Entry 9IVM (electron microscopy, 3.22 A resolution); this record covers chains B and R of the 6 polymer chains in the assembly.

== Chain B ==
Protein: Guanine nucleotide-binding protein G(I)/G(S)/G(T) subunit beta-1
Organism: Homo sapiens
Reference sequence: P62873 (GBB1_HUMAN); numbering as in UniProt (aligned over 2-340)
Sequence (345 residues; numbered -4 to 340; the number before each row is that of its first residue; numbers below 1 keep their minus sign (Met-4 is residue -4)):
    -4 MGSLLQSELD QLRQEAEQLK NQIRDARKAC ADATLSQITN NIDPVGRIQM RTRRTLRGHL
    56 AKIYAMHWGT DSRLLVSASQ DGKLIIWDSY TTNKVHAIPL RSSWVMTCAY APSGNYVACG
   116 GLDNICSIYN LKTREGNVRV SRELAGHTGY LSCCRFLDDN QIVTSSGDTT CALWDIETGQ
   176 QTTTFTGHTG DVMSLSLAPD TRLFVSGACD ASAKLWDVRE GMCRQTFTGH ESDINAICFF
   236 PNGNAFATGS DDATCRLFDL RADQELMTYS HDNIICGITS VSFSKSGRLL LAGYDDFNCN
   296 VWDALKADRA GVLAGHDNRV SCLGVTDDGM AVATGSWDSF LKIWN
Disordered / not traced: -4 to 2
Differences from the reference sequence: initiating methionine (-4); expression tag (-3 to 1)
UniProt features mapped onto this chain:
  - modified residue: Ser2 (N-acetylserine), His266 (Phosphohistidine)
  - natural variant: Leu30 (L30F: In MRD42; uncertain significance), Arg52 (R52G: In MRD42), Gly64 (G64V: In MRD42), Asp76 (D76E: In MRD42; D76G: In MRD42), Gly77 (G77S: In MRD42), Lys78 (K78R: In MRD42), Ile80 (I80N: In MRD42; I80T: In MRD42), His91 (H91R: In MRD42; uncertain significance), Ala92 (A92T: In MRD42), Pro94 (P94S: In MRD42), Leu95 (L95P: In MRD42), Arg96 (R96L: In MRD42), 5 further natural variant entries in UniProt

== Chain R ==
Protein: Glucagon-like peptide 1 receptor
Organism: Homo sapiens
Reference sequence: P43220 (GLP1R_HUMAN); residues 24-463 here = UniProt positions 24-463
Sequence (440 residues; numbered 24 to 463; the number before each row is that of its first residue):
    24 RPQGATVSLW ETVQKWREYR RQCQRSLTED PPPATDLFCN RTFDEYACWP DGEPGSFVNV
    84 SCPWYLPWAS SVPQGHVYRF CTAEGLWLQK DNSSLPWRDL SECEESKRGE RSSPEEQLLF
   144 LYIIYTVGYA LSFSALVIAS AILLGFRHLH CTRNYIHLNL FASFILRALS VFIKDAALKW
   204 MYSTAAQQHQ WDGLLSYQDS LSCRLVFLLM QYCVAANYYW LLVEGVYLYT LLAFSVLSEQ
   264 WIFRLYVSIG WGVPLLFVVP WGIVKYLYED EGCWTRNSNM NYWLIIRLPI LFAIGVNFLI
   324 FVRVICIVVS KLKANLMCKT DIKCRLAKST LTLIPLLGTH EVIFAFVMDE HARGTLRFIK
   384 LFTELSFTSF QGLMVAILYC FVNNEVQLEF RKSWERWRLE HLHIQRDSSM KPLKCPTSSL
   444 SSGATAGSSM YTATCQASCS
Disordered / not traced: 24-28, 130-135, 339-343, 424-463
Disulfide bonds: Cys46-Cys71, Cys85-Cys126, Cys226-Cys296
Residues lining bound ligands: A1EEC ((2R)-2-[2-[1-[(1R)-1-[2,6-bis(chloranyl)-3-cyclopropyl-phenyl]ethyl]imidazo[4,5-c]pyridin-6-yl]phenyl]propanoic acid): Glu138, Leu141, Leu142, Tyr145, Ile146, Asp198, Leu201, Lys202
Reported in the primary citation:
  - binding site for A1EEC: Leu141, Leu142, Tyr145, Asp198, Leu201, Lys202
  - mutagenesis - L142A (200-fold), L142F (52-fold), Y145A (186-fold): decreased signaling in response to A1EEC
  - mutagenesis - L142A, L142F, Y145A: unchanged signaling in response to GLP-1(7-36)
  - conformationally variable residues (side-chain flip): Tyr148, Asp198, Tyr205
  - contacts within the chain: Tyr148-Asp198 (hydrogen bond), Tyr205-Arg299 (hydrogen bond)
  - mutagenesis - Q234A (15-fold), V237F (257-fold), V237L (6-fold): decreased signaling in response to GLP-1(7-36)
  - mutagenesis - Q234A, V237F, V237L: decreased signaling with Glp-1(9-36)
  - mutagenesis - D198A, K202A, L388A, L388I: abolished signaling with Glp-1(9-36)

== Chain B / chain R interface ==
Pairs across the interface (5):
  Gln44(B) - Glu423(R)
  Arg52(B) - Arg170(R)
  Ala309(B) - Arg419(R)
  Asp312(B) - His171(R)  salt bridge
  Asp312(B) - Lys415(R)  salt bridge
Other interface residues (no listed pair), chain B (7 interface residues in all): Arg42, Val307, Gly310
Other interface residues (no listed pair), chain R (6 interface residues in all): Leu422

== In short ==
The interface between chain B and chain R involves 7 residues on one side and 6 on the other; the contacts
include 2 salt bridges. Polar contacts include Asp312(B)-His171(R) and Asp312(B)-Lys415(R). The paper reports
a binding site for A1EEC at Leu141(R), Leu142(R) and Tyr145(R) among others; D198A, K202A and L388A of chain
R, among others, abolish signaling with Glp-1(9-36); 10 substitutions were tested in all.
Chain B is Guanine nucleotide-binding protein G(I)/G(S)/G(T) subunit beta-1 and chain R is Glucagon-like
peptide 1 receptor, both from Homo sapiens; the structure, Cryo-EM structure of the GLP-1(9-36)-bound human
GLP-1R-Gs complex in the presence of LSN3318839, was determined by electron microscopy, deposited together
with 9IVG.
